PDB entry 2KKF | solution NMR | chains A and B of the 3 polymer chains in the assembly

== Chain A ==
Protein: Histone-lysine N-methyltransferase HRX
Organism: Homo sapiens
Notes: EC 2.1.1.43; fragment: cxxc domain:
UniProtKB: Q03164 (HRX_HUMAN); numbering as in UniProt (aligned over 1147-1203)
Amino-acid sequence (59 residues; row label = number of the first residue in the row):
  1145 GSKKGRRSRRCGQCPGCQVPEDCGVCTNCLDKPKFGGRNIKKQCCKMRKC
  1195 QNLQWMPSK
Not modelled in the structure: 1145-1146
Construct notes: expression tag (1145-1146)
UniProt features mapped onto this chain:
  - zinc finger: Lys1147 to Gln1195 (CXXC-type)
  - binding site (Zn(2+)): Cys1155, Cys1158, Cys1161, Cys1167, Cys1170, Cys1173, Cys1189, Cys1194
  - mutagenesis: Arg1150 (R1150A: Impairs DNA-binding), Arg1151 (R1151A: Impairs DNA-binding), Arg1153 (R1153A: No effect on stability or DNA-binding), Arg1154 (R1154A: Impairs DNA-binding), Cys1155 (C1155A: Abolishes zinc-binding and stability of the CXXC-type zinc finger and causes loss of DNA-binding), Cys1158 (C1158A: Abolishes zinc-binding and stability of the CXXC-type zinc finger and causes loss of DNA-binding), Cys1161 (C1161A: Abolishes zinc-binding and stability of the CXXC-type zinc finger and causes loss of DNA-binding), Gln1162 (Q1162A: No effect on stability or DNA-binding), Asp1166 (D1166A: Abolishes zinc-binding and stability of the CXXC-type zinc finger and causes loss of DNA-binding), Cys1167 (C1167A: Abolishes zinc-binding and stability of the CXXC-type zinc finger and causes loss of DNA-binding), Cys1170 (C1170A: Abolishes zinc-binding and stability of the CXXC-type zinc finger and causes loss of DNA-binding), Asn1172 (N1172A: No effect on stability or DNA-binding), 19 further mutagenesis entries in UniProt
From the paper describing this entry:
  - binding site for the 12-nt DNA strand: Ile1184, Lys1185, Lys1190
  - binding site for the 12-nt DNA strand (chain B): Arg1150, Ser1152, Arg1154, Lys1176, Lys1186, Gln1187, Cys1188, Arg1192, Lys1193, Leu1197
  - specificity-determining residues: Ile1184, Lys1185, Lys1186, Gln1187
  - mutagenesis - R1150A (5-fold), R1154A, K1185A, Q1187A (6 fold), K1193A, L1197A (4-fold): decreased binding to the 12-nt DNA strand (chain B)
  - mutagenesis - M1200A: increased binding to the 12-nt DNA strand (chain B)
  - mutagenesis - C1188A: unchanged binding to the 12-nt DNA strand (chain B)
  - mutagenesis - C1188D: abolished binding to the 12-nt DNA strand (chain B)
  - mutagenesis - C1188D: abolished growth in response to colony forming ability
  - mutagenesis - C1188A: unchanged growth in response to transforming potential
  - mutagenesis - R1154A, K1185A, Q1187A: decreased growth in response to colony forming ability
  - mutagenesis - S1152A: abolished expression
  - mutagenesis - C1188D: unchanged localization

== Chain B ==
Molecule: 12-nt DNA strand
Sequence (12 nucleotides; numbered 101 to 112; the number before each row is that of its first residue):
   101 CCCTGCGCAGGG

== How chain A and chain B interact ==
Contacting residue pairs - 22 pairs, chain A then chain B:
  Lys1147(A) with DC108(B), sugar contact; DA109(B), phosphate contact
  Arg1150(A) with DG105(B), base contact; DC106(B), base contact; DG107(B), sugar contact
  Ser1152(A) with DC106(B), phosphate contact; DG107(B), phosphate contact
  Arg1154(A) with DG105(B), phosphate contact; DC106(B), phosphate contact
  Lys1176(A) with DG105(B), phosphate contact
  Pro1177(A) with DT104(B), phosphate contact
  Asn1183(A) with DT104(B), phosphate contact
  Lys1186(A) with DG105(B), base contact; DC106(B), base contact
  Gln1187(A) with DG107(B), base contact
  Cys1188(A) with DG105(B), sugar contact; DC106(B), phosphate contact
  Lys1193(A) with DC106(B), phosphate contact; DG107(B), phosphate contact
  Leu1197(A) with DC106(B), sugar contact; DG107(B), phosphate contact
  Trp1199(A) with DG107(B), phosphate contact
Interface residues without a listed pair, chain A (15 interface residues in all): Lys1185, Arg1192

== Summary ==
15 residues of chain A and 6 residues of chain B are in contact. From the paper: a binding site for the 12-nt
DNA strand (chain B) at Arg1150(A), Ser1152(A) and Arg1154(A) among others; R1150A, R1154A and K1185A of chain
A, among others, reduce binding to the 12-nt DNA strand (chain B); 10 substitutions were tested in all.
Chain A is Histone-lysine N-methyltransferase HRX (Homo sapiens) and chain B is a 12-nt DNA strand; the
structure, Solution structure of MLL CXXC domain in complex with palindromic CPG DNA, was determined by
solution NMR.
